PDB entry 5XHM | X-ray diffraction, 1.70 A resolution | chain A

== Chain A ==
Molecule: Ferritin, middle subunit
Organism: Rana catesbeiana
Notes: EC 1.16.3.1
UniProtKB: P07798 (FRI2_LITCT); residues 1-174 here correspond to UniProt positions 2-175 (UniProt number = residue number + 1)
Chain sequence (174 residues; row label = number of the first residue in the row):
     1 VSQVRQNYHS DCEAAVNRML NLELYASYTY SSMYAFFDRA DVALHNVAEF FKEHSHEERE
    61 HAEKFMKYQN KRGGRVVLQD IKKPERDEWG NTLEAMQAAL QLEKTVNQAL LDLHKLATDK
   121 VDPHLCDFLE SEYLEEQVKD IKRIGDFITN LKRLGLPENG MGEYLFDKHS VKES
Construct notes: engineered mutation Ala40 (Asp41 in P07798)
Ion coordination: Mg2+ site 1 near Ser10 (its only coordinating residue here); Mg2+ site 2: Glu57, Glu136, Asp140; Mg2+ site 3: Glu136, Gln137
Swiss-Prot annotation at these positions:
  - binding site (Fe cation): Glu23, Glu58, His61, Glu103, Gln137, Asp140

== Summary ==
Glu57, Glu136 and Asp140 coordinate Mg2+ site 2. Glu136 and Gln137 coordinate Mg2+ site 3. From UniProt: 6 Fe
cation-binding residues.
Chain A is Ferritin, middle subunit (Rana catesbeiana); the structure, Crystal structure of Frog M-ferritin
D40A mutant, was determined by X-ray diffraction together with 5XHI, 5XHN and 5XHO from the same study.
